PDB entry 5DIQ | X-ray diffraction, 2.10 A resolution | chain F

== Chain F ==
Protein: Farnesyl pyrophosphate synthase
From: Homo sapiens
Notes: EC 2.5.1.10, 2.5.1.1
UniProtKB: P14324 (FPPS_HUMAN); residues 6-353 here correspond to UniProt positions 72-419 (UniProt number = residue number + 66)
Amino-acid sequence (350 residues; row label = number of the first residue in the row):
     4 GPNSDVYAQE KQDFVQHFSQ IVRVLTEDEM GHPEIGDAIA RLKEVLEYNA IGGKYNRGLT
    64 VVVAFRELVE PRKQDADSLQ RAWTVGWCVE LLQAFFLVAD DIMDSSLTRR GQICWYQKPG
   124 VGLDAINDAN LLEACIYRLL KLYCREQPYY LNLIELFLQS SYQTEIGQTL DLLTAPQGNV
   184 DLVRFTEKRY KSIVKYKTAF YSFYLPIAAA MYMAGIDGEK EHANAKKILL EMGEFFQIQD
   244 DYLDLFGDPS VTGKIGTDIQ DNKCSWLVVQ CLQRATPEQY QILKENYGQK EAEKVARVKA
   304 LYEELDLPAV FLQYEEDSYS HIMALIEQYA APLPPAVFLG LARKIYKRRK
Disordered / not traced: 4-7, 353
Sequence notes: expression tag (4-5)
Swiss-Prot annotation at these positions:
  - binding site (isopentenyl diphosphate): Lys57, Arg60, Gln96, Arg113
  - binding site (Mg(2+)): Asp103, Asp107
  - binding site (dimethylallyl diphosphate): Arg112, Lys200, Thr201, Gln240, Lys257, Lys266
  - site (Important for determining product chain length): Phe98, Phe99
  - modified residue: Lys57 (N6-(2-hydroxyisobutyryl)lysine), Lys287 (N6-acetyllysine)
Ion coordination: Mg2+ near Asp243 (its only coordinating residue here)
Ligand contacts: 2-(naphthalen-1-ylmethoxy)benzoic acid (5B9): Tyr10, Lys57, Asn59, Arg60, Thr63, Ser205, Phe206, Phe239, Asp243, Lys257, Leu344, Lys347, Ile348

== In short ==
Chain F binds 2-(naphthalen-1-ylmethoxy)benzoic acid. UniProt lists 4 isopentenyl diphosphate-binding
residues, Mg2+-binding residues Asp103 and Asp107 and 6 dimethylallyl diphosphate-binding residues.
Chain F is Farnesyl pyrophosphate synthase (Homo sapiens); the structure, Crystal structure of human FPPS in
complex with salicylic acid derivative 3a, was determined by X-ray diffraction, deposited together with 5DJV,
5DGN, 5DJP and 5DJR.
